8C0K - chains A and B; structure by X-ray diffraction, 1.40 A resolution.

# Chain A
Protein: 14-3-3 protein sigma
Source organism: Homo sapiens
UniProtKB: P31947 (1433S_HUMAN); residue numbers follow UniProt; this construct covers 1-231
Chain sequence (236 residues; each row starts with the number of its first residue; numbers below 1 keep their minus sign (Gly-4 is residue -4)):
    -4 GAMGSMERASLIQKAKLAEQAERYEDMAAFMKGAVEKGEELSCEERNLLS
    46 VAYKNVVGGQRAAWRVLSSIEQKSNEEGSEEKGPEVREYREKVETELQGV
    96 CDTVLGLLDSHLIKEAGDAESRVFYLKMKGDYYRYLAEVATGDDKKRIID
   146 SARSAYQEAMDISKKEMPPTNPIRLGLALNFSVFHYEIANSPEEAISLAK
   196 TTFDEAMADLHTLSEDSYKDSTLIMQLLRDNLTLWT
Sequence notes: expression tag (-4 to 0)
UniProt features mapped onto this chain:
  - site (Interaction with phosphoserine on interacting protein): Arg56, Arg129
  - modified residue (Phosphoserine): Ser5, Ser74
Ion coordination: Mg2+ site 1 near Glu2 (its only coordinating residue here); Mg2+ site 2 near Glu39 (its only coordinating residue here); Mg2+ site 3 near Glu89 (its only coordinating residue here)
Residues lining bound ligands: SOI (N-[3-(5-carbamimidoylthiophen-3-yl)phenyl]-4-(4-chloranylphenoxy)piperidine-4-carboxamide): Glu14, Glu39, Asn42, Leu43, Val46, Phe119, Lys122, Pro167, Ile168, Gly171, Leu218, Ile219
What the authors report for this chain:
  - binding site for SOI: Glu39, Asn42, Ser45, Lys122, Pro167, Ile168, Gly171, Leu218, Ile219

# Chain B
Protein: ERalpha peptide
Chain sequence (5 residues; numbered 591 to 595; the number before each row is that of its first residue):
   591 FPATV
Modified positions: Thr594 (phosphothreonine; TPO)
What the authors report for this chain:
  - binding site for SOI: Val595

# Interface between chain A and chain B
Residue-residue contacts - 20 pairs, chain A then chain B:
  Lys49(A) with Thr594(B); Val595(B)
  Arg56(A) with Thr594(B)
  Lys122(A) with Val595(B), hydrogen bond (side chain-backbone)
  Arg129(A) with Thr594(B)
  Tyr130(A) with Thr594(B)
  Gly171(A) with Val595(B)
  Leu174(A) with Ala593(B); Thr594(B); Val595(B)
  Asn175(A) with Thr594(B); Val595(B), hydrogen bond (side chain-backbone)
  Val178(A) with Pro592(B), hydrophobic; Ala593(B); Thr594(B)
  Leu222(A) with Val595(B), hydrophobic
  Asn226(A) with Pro592(B); Ala593(B), hydrogen bond (side chain-backbone)
  Leu229(A) with Pro592(B), hydrophobic
  Trp230(A) with Pro592(B), hydrophobic
Interface residues without a listed pair, chain A (17 interface residues in all): Arg60, Asp126, Glu182, Ile219
Interface residues without a listed pair, chain B (5 interface residues in all): Phe591

# Overview
17 residues of chain A face 5 of chain B across their interface, with 3 hydrogen bonds. Among the polar pairs
are Lys122(A)-Val595(B), Asn175(A)-Val595(B) and Asn226(A)-Ala593(B). Bound to chain A: compound SOI. From the
paper: a binding site for SOI at Glu39(A), Asn42(A) and Val595(B) among others.
Here chain A is 14-3-3 protein sigma (Homo sapiens) and chain B is ERalpha peptide. Entry 8C0K
(fragment-linked stabilizer for ERa - 14-3-3 interaction (1075302)) was determined by X-ray diffraction,
deposited together with 8BWJ, 8BWX, 8BWZ, 8BX0, 8BX3, 8BX4 and 24 further entries.
